Entry 7ZPP (electron microscopy, 4.50 A resolution (low resolution: residue-level contacts below are approximate; hydrogen-bond / salt-bridge calls are withheld)); this record covers chains E and H of the 20 polymer chains in the assembly.

[Chain E (and H)]
Name: Integrase
From: Visna/maedi virus EV1 KV1772
Notes: EC 2.7.7.-, 3.1.-.-; chain H of this document is another copy of the same molecule, construct and numbering; everything in this record applies to it too
UniProt: P35956 (POL_VILVK); residues 1-281 here correspond to UniProt positions 1226-1506 (UniProt number = residue number + 1225)
Sequence (281 residues; row label = number of the first residue in the row):
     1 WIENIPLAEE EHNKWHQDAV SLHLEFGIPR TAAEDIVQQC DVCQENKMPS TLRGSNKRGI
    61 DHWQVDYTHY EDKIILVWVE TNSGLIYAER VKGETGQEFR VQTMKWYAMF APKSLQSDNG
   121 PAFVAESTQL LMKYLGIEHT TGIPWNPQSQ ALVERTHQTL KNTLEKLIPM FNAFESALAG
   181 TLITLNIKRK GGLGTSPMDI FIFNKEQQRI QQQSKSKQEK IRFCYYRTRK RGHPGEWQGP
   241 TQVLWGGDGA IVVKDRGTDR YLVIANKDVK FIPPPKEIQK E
Not modelled in the structure: 45-59, 273-281 (chain H: 1-59, 277-281)
Swiss-Prot annotation at these positions:
  - zinc finger: Glu-3 to Gln-44 (Integrase-type)
  - DNA-binding region: Arg-222 to Pro-274 (Integrase-type)
  - binding site (Zn(2+)): His-12, His-16, Cys-40, Cys-43
  - binding site (Mg(2+)): Asp-66, Asp-118, Glu-154

[How chain E and chain H interact]
Residue-residue contacts (44):
  Ser-214(E) / Lys-215(H)
  Lys-217(E) / Gln-211(H)
  Lys-217(E) / Lys-215(H)
  Gln-218(E) / Lys-215(H)
  Gln-218(E) / Glu-219(H)
  Arg-222(E) / Phe-203(H)
  Arg-227(E) / Gln-148(H)
  Arg-229(E) / Gln-148(H)
  Gly-232(E) / Asn-146(H)
  Gly-232(E) / Pro-147(H)
  Gly-232(E) / Gln-148(H)
  His-233(E) / Pro-147(H)
  His-233(E) / Gln-148(H)
  Pro-234(E) / Pro-147(H)
  Pro-234(E) / Gln-148(H)
  Trp-237(E) / Asn-82(H)
  Leu-244(E) / Trp-245(H)
  Trp-245(E) / Leu-244(H)
  Trp-245(E) / Trp-245(H)
  Asp-248(E) / Tyr-261(H)
  Ala-250(E) / Tyr-261(H)
  Val-252(E) / Trp-245(H)
  Val-252(E) / Val-252(H)
  Lys-254(E) / Asp-248(H)
  Arg-260(E) / Val-263(H)
  Tyr-261(E) / Trp-245(H)
  Tyr-261(E) / Gly-247(H)
  Tyr-261(E) / Asp-248(H)
  Tyr-261(E) / Val-263(H)
  Val-263(E) / Val-252(H)
  Val-263(E) / Tyr-261(H)
  Asn-266(E) / Ile-60(H)
  Asn-266(E) / Asn-82(H)
  Lys-267(E) / Ile-60(H)
  Lys-267(E) / His-62(H)
  Lys-267(E) / Thr-81(H)
  Lys-267(E) / Asn-82(H)
  Val-269(E) / Asn-82(H)
  Lys-270(E) / Asn-82(H)
  Lys-270(E) / Ser-83(H)
  Phe-271(E) / Ile-200(H)
  Phe-271(E) / Phe-203(H)
  Phe-271(E) / Asn-204(H)
  Ile-272(E) / Phe-203(H)
Interface residues without a listed pair, chain E (29 interface residues in all): Thr-228, Gly-235, Asp-259, Asp-268
Interface residues without a listed pair, chain H (24 interface residues in all): Gly-84, Gln-218, Ala-250

[Overview]
29 residues of chain E and 24 residues of chain H are in contact. From UniProt: a DNA-binding region, 4
Zn2+-binding residues and 3 Mg2+-binding residues on chain E.
Both chains are Integrase (Visna/maedi virus EV1 KV1772). Entry 7ZPP (Cryo-EM structure of the MVV CSC
intasome at 4.5A resolution) was determined by electron microscopy (same publication as 5M0R and 5T3A).
